PDB entry 6QMK | X-ray diffraction, 1.72 A resolution | chain A

# Chain A
Name: Kelch-like ECH-associated protein 1
From: Mus musculus
UniProtKB: Q9Z2X8 (KEAP1_MOUSE); residues 322-624 here = UniProt positions 322-624
Amino-acid sequence (321 residues; numbered 304 to 624; the number before each row is that of its first residue):
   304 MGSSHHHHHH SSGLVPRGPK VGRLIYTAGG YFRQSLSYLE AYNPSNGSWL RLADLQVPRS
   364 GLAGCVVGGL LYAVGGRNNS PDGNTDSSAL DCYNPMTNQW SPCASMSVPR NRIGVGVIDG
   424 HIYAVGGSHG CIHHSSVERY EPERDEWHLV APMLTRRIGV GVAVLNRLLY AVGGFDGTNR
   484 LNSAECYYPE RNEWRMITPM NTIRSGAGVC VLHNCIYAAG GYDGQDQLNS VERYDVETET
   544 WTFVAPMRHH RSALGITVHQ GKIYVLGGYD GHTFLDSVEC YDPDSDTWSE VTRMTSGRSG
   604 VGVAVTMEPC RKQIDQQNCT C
Disordered / not traced: 304-323, 614-624
Sequence notes: initiating methionine (304); expression tag (305-321)
Ligand contacts: J8H ((3S)-3-[3-[[1,1-bis(oxidanylidene)-3,4-dihydro-5,1$l6,2-benzoxathiazepin-2-yl]methyl]-4-methyl-phenyl]-3-(7-methoxy-1-methyl-benzotriazol-5-yl)propanoic acid): Y334, S363, G364, N382, R415, I461, G462, F478, R483, S508, G509, Y525, Q530, S555, A556, Y572, F577, S602, G603

# Overview
Ligands of chain A: compound J8H.
Chain A is Kelch-like ECH-associated protein 1 (Mus musculus); the structure, Small molecule inhibitor of the
KEAP1-NRF2 protein-protein interaction, was determined by X-ray diffraction, deposited together with 6QMC,
6QMD, 6QME and 6QMJ.
